Entry 9IMP (X-ray diffraction, 2.87 A resolution); this record covers chains E and K of the 6 polymer chains in the assembly.

[Chain E]
Name: Partitioning defective 3 homolog
From: Rattus norvegicus
UniProtKB: Q9Z340 (PARD3_RAT); residue numbers follow UniProt; this construct covers 580-685
Chain sequence (112 residues; each row starts with the number of its first residue):
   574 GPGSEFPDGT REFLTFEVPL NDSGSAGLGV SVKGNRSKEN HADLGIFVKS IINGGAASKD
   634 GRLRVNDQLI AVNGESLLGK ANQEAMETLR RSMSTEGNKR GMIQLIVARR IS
Unresolved in the structure: 574-580, 594-597, 669-674
Sequence notes: expression tag (574-579)

[Chain K]
Name: INSC spindle orientation adaptor protein
From: Mus musculus
UniProtKB: D3Z267 (D3Z267_MOUSE); numbering as in UniProt (aligned over 523-532)
Chain sequence (10 residues; row label = number of the first residue in the row):
   523 LCSNMEESFV
Unresolved in the structure: 523-525

[Interface between chain E and chain K]
Contacting residue pairs - 28 pairs, chain E then chain K:
  Ser598(E) - Val532(K)  hydrogen bond (side chain-backbone)
  Gly600(E) - Val532(K)
  Leu601(E) - Phe531(K)
  Gly602(E) - Phe531(K)  hydrogen bond (backbone-backbone)
  Val603(E) - Ser530(K)
  Val603(E) - Phe531(K)  hydrogen bond (backbone-backbone)
  Ser604(E) - Glu529(K)
  Ser604(E) - Ser530(K)
  Val605(E) - Glu528(K)
  Val605(E) - Glu529(K)  hydrogen bond (backbone-backbone)
  Val605(E) - Phe531(K)  hydrophobic
  Lys606(E) - Asn526(K)
  Lys606(E) - Met527(K)
  Lys606(E) - Glu528(K)
  Gly607(E) - Asn526(K)
  Gly607(E) - Met527(K)  hydrogen bond (backbone-backbone)
  Arg609(E) - Asn526(K)
  Asp616(E) - Asn526(K)
  Lys622(E) - Glu528(K)
  Ile625(E) - Ser530(K)
  Asn655(E) - Asn526(K)
  Gln656(E) - Met527(K)
  Met659(E) - Met527(K)  hydrophobic
  Met659(E) - Glu529(K)
  Leu662(E) - Phe531(K)  hydrophobic
  Arg663(E) - Glu529(K)
  Arg663(E) - Phe531(K)
  Met666(E) - Phe531(K)  hydrophobic

[Overview]
19 residues of chain E face 7 of chain K across their interface; the contacts include 5 hydrogen bonds. Polar
contacts include Ser598(E)-Val532(K), Gly602(E)-Phe531(K) and Val603(E)-Phe531(K).
Chain E is Partitioning defective 3 homolog (Rattus norvegicus) and chain K is INSC spindle orientation
adaptor protein (Mus musculus); the structure, The complex of PDZ3 and PBM, was determined by X-ray
diffraction.
